3G4S - chains 0 and Y of the 31 polymer chains in the assembly; structure by X-ray diffraction, 3.20 A resolution.

# Chain 0
Molecule: 23S ribosomal RNA
Source organism: Haloarcula marismortui
Sequence (2923 nucleotides; each row starts with the number of its first residue):
     1 GUUGGCUACUAUGCCAGCUGGUGGAUUGCUCGGCUCAGGCGCUGAUGAAG
    51 GACGUGCCAAGCUGCGAUAAGCUGUGGGGAGCCGCACGGAGGCGAAGAAC
   101 CACAGAUUUCCGAAUGAGAAUCUCUCUAACAAUUGCUUCGCGCAAUGAGG
   151 AACCCCGAGAACUGAAACAUCUCAGUAUCGGGAGGAACAGAAAACGCAAC
   201 GUGAUGUCGUUAGUAACCGCGAGUGAACGCGAUACAGCCCAAACCGAAGC
   251 CCUCACGGGCAAUGUGGUGUCAGGGCUACCUCUCAUCAGCCGACCGUCUU
   301 CACGAAGUCUCUUGGAAUAGAGCGUGAUACAGGGUGACAACCCCGUACUG
   351 AAGACCAGUACGCUGUGCGGUAGUGCCAGAGUAGCGGGGGUUGGAUAUCC
   401 CUCGCGAAUAACGCAGGCAUCGACUGCGAAGGCUAAACACAACCUGAGAC
   451 CGAUAGUGAACAAGUAGUGUGAACGAACGCUGCAAAGUACCCUCAGAAGG
   501 GAGGCGAAAUAGAGCAUGAAAUCAGUUGGCGAUCGAGCGACAGGGCAUAC
   551 AAGGUCCCUUGACGAAUGACCGAGACGCGAGUCUCCAGUAAGACUCACGG
   601 GAAGCCGAUGUUCUGUCGUACGUUUUGAAAAACGAGCCAGGGAGUGUGUC
   651 UGUAUGGCAAGUCUAACCGGAGUAUCCGGGGAGGCACAGGGAAACCGACA
   701 UGGCCGCAGGGCUUUGCCCGAGGGCCGCCGUCUUCAAGGGCGGGGAGCCA
   751 UGUGGACACGACCCGAAUCCGGACGAUCUACGCAUGGACAAGAUGAAGCG
   801 UGCCGAAAGGCACGUGGAAGUCUGUUAGAGUUGGUGUCCUACAAUACCCU
   851 CUCGUGAUCUAUGUGUAGGGGUGAAAGGCCCAUCGAGUCCGGCAACAGCU
   901 GGUUCCAAUCGAAACAUGUCGAAGCAUGACCUCCGCCGAGGUAGUCUGUG
   951 AGGUAGAGCGACCGAUUGGUGUGUCCGCCUCCGAGAGGAGUCGGCACACC
  1001 UGUCAAACUCCAAACUUACAGACGCUGUUUGACGCGGGGAUUCCGGUGCG
  1051 CGGGGUAAGCCUGUGUACCAGGAGGGGAACAACCCAGAGAUAGGUUAAGG
  1101 UCCCCAAGUGUGGAUUAAGUGUAAUCCUCUGAAGGUGGUCUCGAGCCCUA
  1151 GACAGCCGGGAGGUGAGCUUAGAAGCAGCUACCCUCUAAGAAAAGCGUAA
  1201 CAGCUUACCGGCCGAGGUUUGAGGCGCCCAAAAUGAUCGGGACUCAAAUC
  1251 CACCACCGAGACCUGUCCGUACCACUCAUACUGGUAAUCGAGUAGAUUGG
  1301 CGCUCUAAUUGGAUGGAAGCAGGGGCGAGAGCUCCUGUGGACCGAUUAGU
  1351 GACGAAAAUCCUGGCCAUAGUAGCAGCGAUAGUCGGGUGAGAACCCCGAC
  1401 GGCCUAAUGGAUAAGGGUUCCUCAGCACUGCUGAUCAGCUGAGGGUUAGC
  1451 CGGUCCUAAGUCUCACCGCAACUCGACUGAGACGAAAUGGGAAACAGGUU
  1501 AAUAUUCCUGUGCCAUCAUGCAGUGAAAGUUGACGCCCUGGGGUCGAUCA
  1551 CGCCGGGCAUUCGCCCGGUCGAACCGUCCAACUCCGUGGAAGCCGUAAUG
  1601 GCAGGAAGCGGACGAACGGCGGCAUAGGGAAACGUGAUUCAACCUGGGGC
  1651 CCAUGAAAAGACGAGCAUGAUGUCCGUACCGAGAACCGACACAGGUGUCC
  1701 AUGGCGGCGAAAGCCAAGGCCUGUCGGGAGCAACCAACGUUAGGGAAUUC
  1751 GGCAAGUUAGUCCCGUACCUUCGGAAGAAGGGAUGCCUGCUCCGGAACGG
  1801 AGCAGGUCGCAGUGACUCGGAAGCUCGGACUGUCUAGUAACAACAUAGGU
  1851 GACCGCAAAUCCGCAAGGACUCGUACGGUCACUGAAUCCUGCCCAGUGCA
  1901 GGUAUCUGAACACCUCGUACAAGAGGACGAAGGACCUGUCAACGGCGGGG
  1951 GUAACUAUGACCCUCUUAAGGUAGCGUAGUACCUUGCCGCAUCAGUAGCG
  2001 GCUUGCAUGAAUGGAUUAACCAGAGCUUCACUGUCCCAACGUUGGGCCCG
  2051 GUGAACUGUACAUUCCAGUGCGGAGUCUGGAGACACCCAGGGGGAAGCGA
  2101 AGACCCUAUGGAGCUUUACUGCAGGCUGUCGCUGAGACGUGGUCGCCGAU
  2151 GUGCAGCAUAGGUAGGAGUCGUUACAGAGGUACCCGCGCUAGCGGGCCAC
  2201 CCAGACAACAGUGAAAUACUACCCGUCGGUGACUGCGACUCUCACUCCGG
  2251 GAGGAGGACACCGAUAGCCGGGCAGUUUGACUGGGGCGGUACGCGCUCGA
  2301 AAAGAUAUCGAGCGCGCCCUAUGGUCAUCUCAGCCGGGACAGAGACCCGG
  2351 CGAAGAGUGCAAGAGCAAAAGAUGACUUGACAGUGUUCUUCCCAACGAGG
  2401 AACGCUGACGCGAAAGCGUGGUCUAGCGAACCAAUUAGCCUGCUUGAUGC
  2451 GGGCAAUUGAUGACAGAAAAGCUACCCUAGGGAUAACAGAGUCGUCACUC
  2501 GCAAGAGCACAUAUCGACCGAGUGGCUUGCUACCUCGAUGUCGGUUCCCU
  2551 CCAUCCUGCCCGUGCAGAAGCGGGCAAGGGUGAGGUUGUUCGCCUAUUAA
  2601 AGGAGGUCGUGAGCUGGGUUUAGACCGUCGUGAGACAGGUCGGCUGCUAU
  2651 CUACUGGGUGUGUAAUGGUGUCUGACAAGAACGACCGUAUAGUACGAGAG
  2701 GAACUACGGUUGGUGGCCACUGGUGUACCGGUUGUUCGAGAGAGCACGUG
  2751 CCGGGUAGCCACGCCACACGGGGUAAGAGCUGAACGCAUCUAAGCUCGAA
  2801 ACCCACUUGGAAAAGAGACACCGCCGAGGUCCCGCGUACAAGACGCGGUC
  2851 GAUAGACUCGGGGUGUGCGCGUCGAGGUAACGAGACGUUAAGCCCACGAG
  2901 CACUAACAGACCAAAGCCAUCAU
Disordered / not traced: 1-9, 126-127, 715, 971-998, 1560, 1952-1963, 2137-2236, 2339-2343, 2665-2666, 2915-2923
Modified / non-standard residues: 1MA (6-hydro-1-methyladenosine-5'-monophosphate) at position 628, OMU (o2'-methyluridine 5'-monophosphate) at position 2587, OMG (o2'-methylguanosine-5'-monophosphate) at position 2588, UR3 (3-methyluridine-5'-monophoshate) at position 2619, PSU (pseudouridine-5'-monophosphate) at position 2621
Bound ions: Na+ site 1: U12 (shared with 1 residue of chain R); Mg2+ site 1 near G28 (its only coordinating residue here); Na+ site 2: C40, C443; Na+ site 3: G56, A59, G61; Sr2+ site 1 near A86 (its only coordinating residue here); Mg2+ site 2 near U115 (its only coordinating residue here); Na+ site 4: C141, G142; Na+ site 5: U146, G147; Mg2+ site 3: C162, U2276; Na+ site 6: A165, A166; Mg2+ site 4: A167, C168; Na+ site 7: U170, C218, G219, G221; 1 more K+ sites not listed; 69 more Mg2+ sites not listed; 56 more Na+ sites not listed; 34 more Sr2+ sites not listed
Small-molecule neighbours: tiamulin (MUL): G2102, A2103, C2104, A2486, C2487, A2538, U2539, G2540, U2541, U2620

# Chain Y
Molecule: 50S ribosomal protein L32e
Source organism: Haloarcula marismortui
Reference sequence: P12736 (RL32_HALMA); residues 95-236 here correspond to UniProt positions 96-237 (UniProt number = residue number + 1)
Sequence (142 residues; row label = number of the first residue in the row):
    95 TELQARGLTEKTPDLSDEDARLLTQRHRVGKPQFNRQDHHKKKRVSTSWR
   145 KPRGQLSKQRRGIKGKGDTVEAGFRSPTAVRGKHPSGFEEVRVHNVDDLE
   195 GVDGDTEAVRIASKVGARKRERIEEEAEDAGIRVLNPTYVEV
Bound ions: Mg2+ near His133 (its only coordinating residue here)

# Chain 0 / chain Y interface
Residue-residue contacts - 172 pairs, chain 0 then chain Y:
  G320(0) with Arg212(Y), sugar contact
  A521(0) with Lys137(Y), salt bridge to the phosphate
  U522(0) with Lys137(Y), salt bridge to the phosphate
  G537(0) with Lys135(Y), hydrogen bond to the sugar; Lys160(Y), hydrogen bond to the sugar
  C538(0) with His134(Y), salt bridge to the phosphate; Lys135(Y), phosphate contact; Lys160(Y), salt bridge to the phosphate
  G539(0) with His134(Y), hydrogen bond to the sugar; Gly159(Y), hydrogen bond to the base
  A540(0) with Gln127(Y), phosphate contact; Gly159(Y), sugar contact; Gly161(Y), sugar contact
  C541(0) with Pro126(Y), phosphate contact; Gln127(Y), hydrogen bond to the phosphate
  A551(0) with Tyr233(Y), hydrogen bond to the phosphate
  A552(0) with Arg204(Y), hydrogen bond to the sugar; Leu229(Y), sugar contact; Pro231(Y), phosphate contact; Tyr233(Y), hydrogen bond to the phosphate
  G553(0) with His178(Y), salt bridge to the phosphate; Pro179(Y), sugar contact; Arg204(Y), salt bridge to the phosphate
  G554(0) with His178(Y), salt bridge to the phosphate; Ser180(Y), phosphate contact; Arg227(Y), salt bridge to the phosphate
  U555(0) with His121(Y), phosphate contact; Pro179(Y), phosphate contact
  C556(0) with His121(Y), salt bridge to the phosphate
  C594(0) with Arg122(Y), hydrogen bond to the sugar
  U595(0) with Arg122(Y), salt bridge to the phosphate
  C617(0) with Lys158(Y), hydrogen bond to the sugar; Gly159(Y), base contact
  G618(0) with Lys160(Y), sugar contact
  A620(0) with Asp132(Y), hydrogen bond to the sugar; Lys135(Y), hydrogen bond to the sugar; Lys152(Y), phosphate contact; Lys160(Y), salt bridge to the phosphate
  C621(0) with Gln131(Y), hydrogen bond to the phosphate; Asp132(Y), sugar contact; Ser151(Y), phosphate contact; Lys152(Y), salt bridge to the phosphate
  G622(0) with Gln131(Y), hydrogen bond to the phosphate; Arg147(Y), phosphate contact; Gly148(Y), hydrogen bond to the phosphate; Ser151(Y), phosphate contact
  U623(0) with Gly148(Y), phosphate contact; Gln149(Y), phosphate contact
  U624(0) with Leu150(Y), base contact
  U625(0) with Leu150(Y), base contact
  1MA_628(0) with Leu150(Y), sugar contact
  A629(0) with Lys152(Y), salt bridge to the phosphate
  C637(0) with Lys136(Y), salt bridge to the phosphate; Arg138(Y), salt bridge to the phosphate
  C638(0) with Lys136(Y), phosphate contact; Lys137(Y), hydrogen bond to the phosphate; Arg138(Y), salt bridge to the phosphate
  A639(0) with Arg138(Y), phosphate contact
  C905(0) with Arg144(Y), salt bridge to the phosphate
  C906(0) with Trp143(Y), phosphate contact; Arg144(Y), phosphate contact; Lys145(Y), hydrogen bond to the phosphate; Arg147(Y), salt bridge to the phosphate
  A907(0) with Trp143(Y), hydrogen bond to the phosphate; Lys145(Y), phosphate contact; Val164(Y), sugar contact
  A908(0) with Glu165(Y), phosphate contact; Ala166(Y), hydrogen bond to the phosphate
  G1071(0) with Gln149(Y), phosphate contact; Arg154(Y), sugar contact
  G1072(0) with Arg154(Y), salt bridge to the phosphate; Arg155(Y), phosphate contact
  A1073(0) with Arg155(Y), salt bridge to the phosphate; Gly156(Y), sugar contact; Ile157(Y), hydrogen bond to the phosphate
  G1074(0) with Ile157(Y), phosphate contact; Lys158(Y), hydrogen bond to the phosphate
  G1075(0) with Lys158(Y), salt bridge to the phosphate
  G1089(0) with Glu165(Y), sugar contact; Gly167(Y), hydrogen bond to the base
  A1090(0) with Gly167(Y), sugar contact; Phe168(Y), sugar contact
  U1091(0) with Val123(Y), sugar contact
  G1260(0) with Lys158(Y), base contact
  U1266(0) with Arg115(Y), hydrogen bond to the sugar; Gln119(Y), hydrogen bond to the sugar
  C1267(0) with Arg115(Y), salt bridge to the phosphate; Leu116(Y), sugar contact; Gln119(Y), sugar contact; Pro171(Y), sugar contact
  C1268(0) with Ala166(Y), hydrogen bond to the sugar; Gly167(Y), base contact; Arg169(Y), sugar contact; Ser170(Y), sugar contact; Pro171(Y), phosphate contact; Thr172(Y), hydrogen bond to the phosphate; Arg175(Y), hydrogen bond to the phosphate
  G1269(0) with Ala166(Y), sugar contact; Thr172(Y), phosphate contact; Arg175(Y), salt bridge to the phosphate
  U1293(0) with Gln149(Y), hydrogen bond to the sugar; Arg154(Y), sugar contact
  G1311(0) with His188(Y), sugar contact; Asn189(Y), phosphate contact
  G1312(0) with His188(Y), sugar contact; Asn189(Y), phosphate contact; Lys208(Y), hydrogen bond to the sugar; Val209(Y), hydrogen bond to the sugar; Lys213(Y), salt bridge to the phosphate
  A1313(0) with Lys208(Y), sugar contact; Val209(Y), phosphate contact; Gly210(Y), hydrogen bond to the phosphate; Lys213(Y), salt bridge to the phosphate
  G1315(0) with Gly210(Y), sugar contact; Ala211(Y), hydrogen bond to the phosphate; Arg212(Y), salt bridge to the phosphate; Glu215(Y), hydrogen bond to the base
  G1316(0) with Gly210(Y), phosphate contact; Ala211(Y), hydrogen bond to the phosphate
  A1317(0) with Ser207(Y), phosphate contact; Lys208(Y), phosphate contact
  A1318(0) with Ser207(Y), phosphate contact; Lys208(Y), phosphate contact
  G1324(0) with Arg204(Y), base contact
  G1325(0) with Pro179(Y), phosphate contact
  C1326(0) with Arg120(Y), salt bridge to the phosphate; Gly176(Y), phosphate contact; Pro179(Y), phosphate contact
  G1327(0) with Arg120(Y), salt bridge to the phosphate; Lys125(Y), hydrogen bond to the base; Arg169(Y), hydrogen bond to the phosphate; Arg175(Y), sugar contact; Gly176(Y), hydrogen bond to the phosphate; Lys177(Y), phosphate contact
  A1328(0) with Lys125(Y), phosphate contact; Phe128(Y), sugar contact; Val164(Y), sugar contact; Glu165(Y), base contact; Ala166(Y), base contact; Phe168(Y), sugar contact; Arg169(Y), salt bridge to the phosphate; Ser170(Y), hydrogen bond to the phosphate; Arg175(Y), salt bridge to the phosphate
  G1329(0) with Lys125(Y), salt bridge to the phosphate; Phe128(Y), phosphate contact; Trp143(Y), phosphate contact; Val164(Y), sugar contact; Arg169(Y), base contact
  A1330(0) with Ser142(Y), hydrogen bond to the phosphate; Trp143(Y), hydrogen bond to the phosphate; Arg144(Y), hydrogen bond to the phosphate
  G1331(0) with Ser142(Y), hydrogen bond to the phosphate; Arg144(Y), salt bridge to the phosphate
  U1333(0) with Arg186(Y), hydrogen bond to the phosphate; Arg204(Y), sugar contact
  C1334(0) with Arg186(Y), salt bridge to the phosphate; Arg204(Y), hydrogen bond to the sugar; Ile205(Y), sugar contact; Ala206(Y), phosphate contact; Ser207(Y), hydrogen bond to the phosphate; Asn230(Y), sugar contact
  C1335(0) with Ser207(Y), phosphate contact; Arg214(Y), salt bridge to the phosphate; Asn230(Y), phosphate contact
  C1343(0) with Lys208(Y), hydrogen bond to the sugar
  G1344(0) with Lys208(Y), hydrogen bond to the sugar
  A1356(0) with Arg130(Y), salt bridge to the phosphate; Asp132(Y), base contact; Arg138(Y), hydrogen bond to the sugar; Val139(Y), base contact
  U2059(0) with Lys136(Y), hydrogen bond to the sugar
  A2060(0) with Lys136(Y), sugar contact
Other interface residues (no listed pair), chain 0 (78 interface residues in all): A319, A321, C596, U616, G1290, A1294, U1314, A1357
Other interface residues (no listed pair), chain Y (80 interface residues in all): Glu112, Thr118, Asp162, Ala173, Val174, Glu184, Arg216

# In short
Chain 0 and chain Y form an interface of 78 and 80 residues respectively; the contacts include 49 hydrogen
bonds and 35 salt bridges. Polar pairs include G539(0)-Gly159(Y), G1089(0)-Gly167(Y) and G1315(0)-Glu215(Y).
Chain 0 binds tiamulin. C40(0) and C443(0) form the Na+ site 2.
Here chain 0 is 23S ribosomal RNA and chain Y is 50S ribosomal protein L32e, both from Haloarcula marismortui.
Entry 3G4S (Co-crystal structure of Tiamulin bound to the large ribosomal subunit) was determined by X-ray
diffraction, deposited together with 3G6E and 3G71.
